PDB entry 8Q1C | X-ray diffraction, 1.68 A resolution | chains A and B

# Chain A (and B)
Molecule: Beta-phosphoglucomutase
Organism: Lactococcus lactis subsp. lactis Il1403
Notes: chain B of this document is another copy of the same molecule, construct and numbering; everything in this record applies to it too
UniProtKB: A0A0A7T4I1 (A0A0A7T4I1_LACLL); residues 1-221 here = UniProt positions 1-221
Amino-acid sequence (221 residues; row label = number of the first residue in the row):
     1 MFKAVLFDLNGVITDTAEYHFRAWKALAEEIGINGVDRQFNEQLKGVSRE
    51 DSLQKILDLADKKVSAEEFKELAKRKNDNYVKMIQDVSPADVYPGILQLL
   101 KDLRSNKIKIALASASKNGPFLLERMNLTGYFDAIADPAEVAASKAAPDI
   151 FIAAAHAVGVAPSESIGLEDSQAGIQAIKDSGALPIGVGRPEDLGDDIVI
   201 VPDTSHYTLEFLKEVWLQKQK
Disordered / not traced: 220-221
Sequence notes: engineered mutation Asn-10 (Asp in A0A0A7T4I1), Ala-146 (Pro in A0A0A7T4I1)
Bound ions: Mg2+: Asp-8, Asn-10, Asp-170
What the authors report for this chain:
  - binding site for phosphate ion: Arg-49, Lys-117
  - conformationally variable residues (side-chain flip): Lys-145

# Interface between chain A and chain B
Contacting residue pairs (22):
  Asp-37(A) with Asp-196(B)
  Arg-38(A) with Pro-191(B); Glu-192(B); Asp-196(B), salt bridge
  Gln-39(A) with Gln-172(B), hydrogen bond; Glu-192(B); Asp-193(B), hydrogen bond (side chain-backbone)
  Glu-42(A) with Glu-192(B)
  Gln-172(A) with Gln-39(B), hydrogen bond
  Arg-190(A) with Arg-190(B); Asp-193(B), salt bridge
  Pro-191(A) with Arg-38(B); Gln-39(B)
  Glu-192(A) with Arg-38(B); Gln-39(B); Glu-42(B)
  Asp-193(A) with Gln-39(B), hydrogen bond (backbone-side chain); Arg-190(B), salt bridge
  Leu-194(A) with Gln-39(B)
  Gly-195(A) with Gln-39(B)
  Asp-196(A) with Asp-37(B); Arg-38(B), salt bridge
Also at the interface, not in a pair above, chain A (13 interface residues in all): Phe-21
Also at the interface, not in a pair above, chain B (13 interface residues in all): Phe-21, Leu-194, Gly-195

# In short
The chain A/chain B interface involves 13 residues from each chain, with 4 hydrogen bonds and 4 salt bridges.
Polar pairs include Arg-38(A)/Asp-196(B), Arg-190(A)/Asp-193(B) and Gln-39(A)/Gln-172(B). The Mg2+ site is
built by Asp-8(A), Asn-10(A) and Asp-170(A). The paper reports a binding site for phosphate ion at Arg-49(A)
and Lys-117(A); conformational variability at Lys-145(A).
Both chains are Beta-phosphoglucomutase (Lactococcus lactis subsp. lactis Il1403). Entry 8Q1C (Substrate-free
D10N,P146A variant of beta-phosphoglucomutase from Lactococcus lactis) was determined by X-ray diffraction
together with 8Q1D, 8Q1E and 8Q1F from the same study.
